9E1R - chains I and W of the 11 polymer chains in the assembly; structure by electron microscopy, 3.10 A resolution.

== Chain I ==
Molecule: 152-nt DNA strand
From: Homo sapiens
Sequence (152 nucleotides; numbered -75 to 76; the number before each row is that of its first residue; numbers below 1 keep their minus sign (DG-75 is residue -75)):
   -75 GCACAGGATG TATATATCTG ACACGTGCCT GGAGACTAGG GAGTAATCCC CTTGGCGGTT
   -15 AAAACGCGGG GGACAGCGCG TACGTGCGTT TAAGCGGTGC TAGAGCTGTC TACGACCAAT
    45 TGAGCGGCCT CGGCACCGGG ATTCTCCAGG GC

== Chain W ==
Protein: SWI/SNF-related matrix-associated actin-dependent regulator of chromatin subfamily A member 5
From: Homo sapiens
UniProtKB: O60264 (SMCA5_HUMAN); residue numbers follow UniProt; this construct covers 1-1052
Chain sequence (1052 residues; row label = number of the first residue in the row):
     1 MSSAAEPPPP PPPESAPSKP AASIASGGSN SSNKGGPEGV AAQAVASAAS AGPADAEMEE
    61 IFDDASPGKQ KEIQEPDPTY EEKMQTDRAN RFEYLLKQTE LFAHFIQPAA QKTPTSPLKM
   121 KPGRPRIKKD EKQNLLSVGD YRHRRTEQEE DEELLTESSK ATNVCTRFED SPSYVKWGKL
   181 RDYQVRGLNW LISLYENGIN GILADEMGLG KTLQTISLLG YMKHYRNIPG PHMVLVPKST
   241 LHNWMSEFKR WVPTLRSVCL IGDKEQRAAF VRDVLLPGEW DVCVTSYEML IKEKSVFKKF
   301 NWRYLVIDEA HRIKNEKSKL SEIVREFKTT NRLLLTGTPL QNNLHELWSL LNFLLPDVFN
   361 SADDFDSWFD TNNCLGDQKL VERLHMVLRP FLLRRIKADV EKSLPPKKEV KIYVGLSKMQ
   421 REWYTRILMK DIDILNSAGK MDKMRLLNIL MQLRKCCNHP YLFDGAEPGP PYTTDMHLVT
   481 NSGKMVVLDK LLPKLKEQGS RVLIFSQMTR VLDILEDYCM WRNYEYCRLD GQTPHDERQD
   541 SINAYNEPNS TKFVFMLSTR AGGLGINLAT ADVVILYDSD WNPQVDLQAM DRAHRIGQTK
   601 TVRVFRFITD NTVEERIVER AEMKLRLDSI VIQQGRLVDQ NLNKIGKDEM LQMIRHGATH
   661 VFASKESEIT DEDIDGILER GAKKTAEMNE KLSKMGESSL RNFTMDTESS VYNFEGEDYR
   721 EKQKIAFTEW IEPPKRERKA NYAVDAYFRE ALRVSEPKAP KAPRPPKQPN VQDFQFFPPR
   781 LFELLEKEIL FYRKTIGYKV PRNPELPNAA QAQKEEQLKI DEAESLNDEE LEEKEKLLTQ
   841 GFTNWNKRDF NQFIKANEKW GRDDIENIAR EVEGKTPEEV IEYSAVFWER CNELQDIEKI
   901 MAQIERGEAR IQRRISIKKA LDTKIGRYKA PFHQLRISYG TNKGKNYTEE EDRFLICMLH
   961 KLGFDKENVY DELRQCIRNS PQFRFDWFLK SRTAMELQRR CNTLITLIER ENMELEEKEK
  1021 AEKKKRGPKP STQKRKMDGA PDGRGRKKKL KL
Unresolved in the structure: 1-165, 364-376, 431-442, 635-1052
Small-molecule neighbours: ADP (adenosine-5'-diphosphate): Arg181, Gln184, Met207, Gly208, Leu209, Gly210, Lys211, Thr212, Leu213, Asn243, Trp251
Curated features (UniProtKB/Swiss-Prot):
  - motif: Asp308 to His311 (DEAH box)
  - binding site (ATP): Asp205 to Thr212
  - modified residue: Ser2 (N-acetylserine), Ser66 (Phosphoserine), Thr113 (Phosphothreonine), Ser116 (Phosphoserine), Ser137 (Phosphoserine), Ser171 (Phosphoserine), Lys440 (N6-acetyllysine), Ser755 (Phosphoserine), Ser825 (Phosphoserine)
  - cross-link (Glycyl lysine isopeptide (Lys-Gly)): Lys83 (interchain with G-Cter in SUMO2), Lys644 (interchain with G-Cter in SUMO2), Lys647 (interchain with G-Cter in SUMO2), Lys694 (interchain with G-Cter in SUMO2), Lys722 (interchain with G-Cter in SUMO2), Lys735 (interchain with G-Cter in SUMO2), Lys966 (interchain with G-Cter in SUMO2)
  - mutagenesis: Lys211 (K211R: Abolishes ATP hydrolysis. Binds to chromatin itself, but abolishes the chromatin binding of the cohesin complex component RAD21)
Reported in the primary citation:
  - binding site for the 152-nt DNA strand: Lys455, Thr509, Arg538
  - mutagenesis - K455A, R538A: decreased catalytic activity (chromatin remodeling activity)
  - mutagenesis - R620A/K624A: decreased catalytic activity on remodeling

== Chain I / chain W interface ==
Pairs across the interface (21):
  DC-58(I) with Lys299(W), salt bridge to the phosphate
  DT-57(I) with Lys298(W), salt bridge to the phosphate
  DG20(I) with Arg312(W), hydrogen bond to the phosphate; Lys319(W), phosphate contact
  DG21(I) with Arg312(W), salt bridge to the phosphate; Ser318(W), phosphate contact; Lys319(W), phosphate contact; Leu320(W), hydrogen bond to the phosphate
  DT22(I) with Lys314(W), phosphate contact; Asn315(W), hydrogen bond to the phosphate; Arg560(W), hydrogen bond to the phosphate
  DG23(I) with Lys314(W), salt bridge to the phosphate; Asn342(W), hydrogen bond to the phosphate; Arg560(W), salt bridge to the phosphate; Trp581(W), phosphate contact; Asn582(W), hydrogen bond to the phosphate
  DC24(I) with Leu450(W), phosphate contact; Trp581(W), sugar contact; Lys624(W), salt bridge to the phosphate
  DT25(I) with Arg616(W), salt bridge to the phosphate; Arg620(W), salt bridge to the phosphate
Other interface residues (no listed pair), chain W (21 interface residues in all): Ile291, Ser295, Glu346, Asn448, Met451

== In short ==
8 residues of chain I and 21 residues of chain W are in contact, with 6 hydrogen bonds and 8 salt bridges.
Among the polar pairs are DG20(I)-Arg312(W), DG21(I)-Leu320(W) and DT22(I)-Asn315(W). The paper reports a
binding site for the 152-nt DNA strand at Lys455(W), Thr509(W) and Arg538(W); K455A and R538A of chain W
reduce catalytic activity (chromatin remodeling activity).
Here chain I is a 152-nt DNA strand and chain W is SWI/SNF-related matrix-associated actin-dependent regulator
of chromatin subfamily A member 5, both from Homo sapiens. Entry 9E1R (Snf2h bound nucleosome complex -
ClassB4) was determined by electron microscopy (same publication as 9E1L, 9E1M, 9E1N, 9E1O, 9E1P, 9E1Q and 4
further entries).
